4BJ6 - chains B and C of the 3 polymer chains in the assembly; structure by X-ray diffraction, 3.26 A resolution.

Chain B:
Name: RAP1-interacting factor 2
From: Saccharomyces cerevisiae
Notes: fragment: n-terminally truncated, residues 35-395
Reference sequence: Q06208 (RIF2_YEAST); residue numbers follow UniProt; this construct covers 35-395
Sequence (365 residues; each row starts with the number of its first residue):
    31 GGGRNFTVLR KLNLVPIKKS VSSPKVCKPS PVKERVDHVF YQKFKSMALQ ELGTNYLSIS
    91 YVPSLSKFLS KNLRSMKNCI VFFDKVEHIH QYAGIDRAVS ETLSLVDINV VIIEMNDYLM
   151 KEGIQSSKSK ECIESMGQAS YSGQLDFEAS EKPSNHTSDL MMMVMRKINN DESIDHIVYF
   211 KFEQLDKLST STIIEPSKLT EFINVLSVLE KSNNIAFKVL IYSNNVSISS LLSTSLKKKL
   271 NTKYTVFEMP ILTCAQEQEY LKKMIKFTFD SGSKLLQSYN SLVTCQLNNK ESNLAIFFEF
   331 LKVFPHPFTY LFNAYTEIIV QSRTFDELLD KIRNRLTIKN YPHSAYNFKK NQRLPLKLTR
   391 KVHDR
Disordered / not traced: 31-62, 152-187, 389-395
Sequence notes: expression tag (31-34)

Chain C:
Name: DNA-binding protein RAP1
From: Saccharomyces cerevisiae
Notes: fragment: c-terminal domain, residues 627-827
Reference sequence: P11938 (RAP1_YEAST); residue numbers follow UniProt; this construct covers 627-827
Sequence (202 residues; row label = number of the first residue in the row):
   626 GASNSYAIPE NELLDEDTMN FISSLKNDLS NISNSLPFEY PHEIAEAIRS DFSNEDIYDN
   686 IDPDTISFPP KIATTDLFLP LFFHFGSTRQ FMDKLHEVIS GDYEPSQAEK LVQDLCDETG
   746 IRKNFSTSIL TCLSGDLMVF PRYFLNMFKD NVNPPPNVPG IWTHDDDESL KSNDQEQIRK
   806 LVKKHGTGRM EMRKRFFEKD LL
Disordered / not traced: 626-674, 826-827
Sequence notes: expression tag (626)
Curated features (UniProtKB/Swiss-Prot):
  - modified residue: Ser731 (Phosphoserine)

How chain B and chain C interact:
Residue-residue contacts (29; chain B residue first):
  Gln72(B) - Ser692(C)
  Ser76(B) - Phe693(C)  hydrogen bond (side chain-backbone)
  Leu79(B) - Phe708(C)
  Leu79(B) - His709(C)  hydrogen bond (backbone-side chain)
  Gly83(B) - His709(C)
  Phe342(B) - His709(C)
  Asn343(B) - Pro705(C)
  Thr346(B) - Pro705(C)
  Thr346(B) - Phe708(C)
  Thr346(B) - His709(C)
  Glu347(B) - Thr700(C)
  Glu347(B) - Arg747(C)  salt bridge
  Val350(B) - Thr700(C)
  Val350(B) - Phe708(C)  hydrophobic
  Gln351(B) - Thr700(C)  hydrogen bond
  Ala375(B) - Arg747(C)  hydrogen bond (backbone-side chain)
  Tyr376(B) - Pro705(C)  hydrophobic
  Asn377(B) - Asp742(C)
  Lys379(B) - Asp742(C)
  Gln382(B) - Leu706(C)
  Gln382(B) - Asp742(C)
  Arg383(B) - Leu706(C)
  Leu384(B) - Leu706(C)  hydrophobic
  Pro385(B) - Leu706(C)
  Pro385(B) - His709(C)
  Pro385(B) - Phe710(C)  hydrophobic
  Pro385(B) - Gln715(C)
  Leu386(B) - Gln715(C)  hydrogen bond (backbone-side chain)
  Leu388(B) - Gln715(C)
Also at the interface, not in a pair above, chain B (23 interface residues in all): Lys75, Leu82, Lys387
Also at the interface, not in a pair above, chain C (15 interface residues in all): Pro694, Lys696, Leu704, Gly711

Summary:
23 residues of chain B and 15 residues of chain C are in contact, with 5 hydrogen bonds and 1 salt bridge.
Among the polar pairs are Glu347(B)-Arg747(C), Ser76(B)-Phe693(C) and Leu79(B)-His709(C).
Here chain B is RAP1-interacting factor 2 and chain C is DNA-binding protein RAP1, both from Saccharomyces
cerevisiae. Entry 4BJ6 (Crystal structure Rif2 in complex with the C-terminal domain of Rap1 (Rap1-RCT)) was
determined by X-ray diffraction, deposited together with 4BJ1, 4BJ5, 4BJS and 4BJT.
